Entry 8TUX (electron microscopy, 3.90 A resolution); this record covers chains R and M of the 181 polymer chains in the assembly.

[Chain R]
Molecule: 3'end of PP7 genomic RNA
Organism: Pseudomonas phage PP7
Sequence (95 nucleotides; row label = number of the first residue in the row):
     1 GGGGCGAAAUGGCCUAGACCAUGCCCCUUGGCAAACCCAUUCGACCGGGU
    51 UUGGGUCUUCUGACCUCGUAGUCCGCGCUCAGCGGACUUCGACCA

[Chain M]
Protein: Maturation protein A
Organism: Pseudomonas phage PP7
UniProtKB: Q38061 (MATA_BPPP7); residue numbers follow UniProt; this construct covers 2-449
Chain sequence (448 residues; numbered 2 to 449; the number before each row is that of its first residue):
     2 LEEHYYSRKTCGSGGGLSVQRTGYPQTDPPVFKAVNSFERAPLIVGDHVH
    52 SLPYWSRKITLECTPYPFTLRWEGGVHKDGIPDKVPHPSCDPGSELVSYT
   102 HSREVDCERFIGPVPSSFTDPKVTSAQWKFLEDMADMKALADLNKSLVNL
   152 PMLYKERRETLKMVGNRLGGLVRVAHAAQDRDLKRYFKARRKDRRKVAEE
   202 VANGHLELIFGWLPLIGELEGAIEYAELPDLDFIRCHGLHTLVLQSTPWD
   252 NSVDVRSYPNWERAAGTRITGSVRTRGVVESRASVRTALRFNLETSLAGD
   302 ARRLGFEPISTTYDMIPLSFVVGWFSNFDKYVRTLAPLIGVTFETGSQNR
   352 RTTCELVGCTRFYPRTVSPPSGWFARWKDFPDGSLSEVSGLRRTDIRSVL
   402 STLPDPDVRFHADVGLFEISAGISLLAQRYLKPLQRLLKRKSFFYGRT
Differences from the reference sequence: variant Gln-349 (Arg in Q38061), Cys-360 (Ser in Q38061)
Swiss-Prot annotation at these positions:
  - natural variant: Gln-349 (R349Q: Associated with poor plaque morphology; this construct carries the variant), Cys-360 (S360C: Associated with defect in the steps after adsorption; this construct carries the variant)

[How chain R and chain M interact]
Pairs across the interface (38):
  G1(R) with Arg-362(M), base contact
  G2(R) with Cys-360(M), hydrogen bond to the base; Ser-385(M), sugar contact
  G3(R) with Val-358(M), base contact; Glu-388(M), hydrogen bond to the sugar
  G4(R) with Glu-388(M), sugar contact
  G6(R) with Arg-394(M), salt bridge to the phosphate
  A7(R) with Arg-283(M), hydrogen bond to the sugar
  A8(R) with Thr-242(M), hydrogen bond to the phosphate; Arg-283(M), phosphate contact; Ala-284(M), phosphate contact; Ser-285(M), phosphate contact
  C14(R) with His-238(M), hydrogen bond to the base
  U15(R) with Val-50(M), base contact; Arg-236(M), salt bridge to the phosphate; Cys-237(M), phosphate contact; Ala-289(M), phosphate contact
  A16(R) with Arg-236(M), base contact; Cys-237(M), phosphate contact; His-238(M), phosphate contact; Arg-287(M), salt bridge to the phosphate; Thr-288(M), phosphate contact; Ala-289(M), phosphate contact
  G17(R) with Arg-287(M), salt bridge to the phosphate
  C26(R) with Cys-360(M), base contact
  U28(R) with Arg-362(M), base contact
  U29(R) with Arg-275(M), base contact; Arg-277(M), hydrogen bond to the base; Tyr-364(M), base contact
  U59(R) with Arg-269(M), hydrogen bond to the sugar
  C60(R) with Ala-265(M), phosphate contact; Ala-266(M), hydrogen bond to the phosphate; Gly-267(M), hydrogen bond to the phosphate; Arg-269(M), salt bridge to the phosphate
  U61(R) with Ala-266(M), phosphate contact; Gly-267(M), phosphate contact
  A92(R) with Arg-257(M), salt bridge to the phosphate
  A95(R) with Arg-275(M), hydrogen bond to the base
Also at the interface, not in a pair above, chain R (22 interface residues in all): U10, C25, C27
Also at the interface, not in a pair above, chain M (32 interface residues in all): Lys-139, Ile-270, Val-279, Leu-290, Arg-291, Ser-390, Leu-392

[Summary]
The interface between chain R and chain M involves 22 residues on one side and 32 on the other, with 10
hydrogen bonds and 6 salt bridges. Polar contacts include G2(R)/Cys-360(M), C14(R)/His-238(M) and
U29(R)/Arg-277(M).
Here chain R is 3'end of PP7 genomic RNA and chain M is Maturation protein A, both from Pseudomonas phage PP7.
Entry 8TUX (Capsid of mature PP7 virion with 3'end region of PP7 genomic RNA) was determined by electron
microscopy, deposited together with 8TUM and 8TUW.
